Entry 4M2Q (X-ray diffraction, 1.90 A resolution); this record covers chain A.

== Chain A ==
Molecule: Recoverin
From: Bos taurus
UniProtKB: P21457 (RECO_BOVIN); numbering as in UniProt (aligned over 2-202)
Sequence (201 residues; row label = number of the first residue in the row):
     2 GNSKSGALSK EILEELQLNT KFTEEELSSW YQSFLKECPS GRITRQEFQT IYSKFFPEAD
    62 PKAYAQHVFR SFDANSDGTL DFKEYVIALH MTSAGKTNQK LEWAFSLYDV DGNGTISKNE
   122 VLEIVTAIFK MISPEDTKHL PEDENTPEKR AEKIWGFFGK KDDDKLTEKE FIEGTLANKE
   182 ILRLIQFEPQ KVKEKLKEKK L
Not modelled in the structure: 2-6, 195-202
Modified residues: Cys39 (s-oxy cysteine; CSX)
Metal / ion sites: Ca2+: Asp110, Asp112, Asn114, Thr116, Glu121
UniProt features mapped onto this chain:
  - region: Glu189 to Lys192 (Interaction with GRK1), Gln191 to Leu202 (Modulates EF-hand 3 domain calcium binding affinity)
  - binding site (Ca(2+)): Asp74, Asn76, Asp78, Thr80, Glu85, Asp110, Asp112, Asn114, Thr116, Glu121
  - site: Lys192 (Interaction with GRK1)
  - modified residue: Cys39 (Cysteine sulfenic acid (-SOH))
  - lipidation: Gly2 (N-myristoyl glycine)
  - mutagenesis: Cys39 (C39A: Increases calcium binding affinity at EF-hand 3 domain; induces co-operative calcium binding in non-myristoylated protein ...), Pro40 (P40A: Reduces calcium binding affinity), Glu85 (E85Q: Abolishes binding of calcium to EF-hand 2 domain. Abolishes calcium-dependent inhibition of GRK1), Glu153 (E153A: No effect on calcium binding to EF-hand 2 and EF-hand 3 domains. No effect on interaction with GRK1), Leu185 to Leu202 (Decrease in thermostability), Gln187 to Leu202 (Decrease in thermostability), Phe188 to Leu202 (Decrease in thermostability), Glu189 to Leu202 (Reduces calcium binding affinity. Reduces interaction with GRK1. Reduces inhibition of GRK1 activity), Pro190 (P190G: Reduces interaction with GRK1), Gln191 to Leu202 (Reduces calcium binding affinity to EF-hand 3 domain. Reduces interaction with GRK1), Gln191 (Q191A: Reduces inhibition of GRK1 activity), Lys192 (K192A: Reduces interaction with GRK1. Reduces inhibition of GRK1 activity), 3 further mutagenesis entries in UniProt
From the paper describing this entry:
  - post-translational modification sites: Cys39
  - mutagenesis - P40A: decreased binding to Ca2+
  - mutagenesis - P40A: unchanged binding to RGS

== Summary ==
Asp110, Asp112, Asn114, Thr116 and Glu121 form the Ca2+ site. From UniProt: 10 Ca2+-binding residues and 17
mutagenesis sites. The paper reports that P40A reduces binding to Ca2+; a modification site at Cys39.
Chain A is Recoverin (Bos taurus); the structure, Crystal structure of non-myristoylated recoverin with
Cysteine-39 oxidized to sulfenic acid, was determined by X-ray diffraction together with 4M2O, 4M2P and 4MLW
from the same study.
